Entry 6ZOC (X-ray diffraction, 2.89 A resolution); this record covers chains C and E of the 5 polymer chains in the assembly.

== Chain C ==
Molecule: Multidrug efflux pump subunit AcrB
Organism: Escherichia coli K-12
UniProt: P31224 (ACRB_ECOLI); numbering as in UniProt (aligned over 1-1049)
Sequence (1057 residues; numbered 1 to 1057; the number before each row is that of its first residue):
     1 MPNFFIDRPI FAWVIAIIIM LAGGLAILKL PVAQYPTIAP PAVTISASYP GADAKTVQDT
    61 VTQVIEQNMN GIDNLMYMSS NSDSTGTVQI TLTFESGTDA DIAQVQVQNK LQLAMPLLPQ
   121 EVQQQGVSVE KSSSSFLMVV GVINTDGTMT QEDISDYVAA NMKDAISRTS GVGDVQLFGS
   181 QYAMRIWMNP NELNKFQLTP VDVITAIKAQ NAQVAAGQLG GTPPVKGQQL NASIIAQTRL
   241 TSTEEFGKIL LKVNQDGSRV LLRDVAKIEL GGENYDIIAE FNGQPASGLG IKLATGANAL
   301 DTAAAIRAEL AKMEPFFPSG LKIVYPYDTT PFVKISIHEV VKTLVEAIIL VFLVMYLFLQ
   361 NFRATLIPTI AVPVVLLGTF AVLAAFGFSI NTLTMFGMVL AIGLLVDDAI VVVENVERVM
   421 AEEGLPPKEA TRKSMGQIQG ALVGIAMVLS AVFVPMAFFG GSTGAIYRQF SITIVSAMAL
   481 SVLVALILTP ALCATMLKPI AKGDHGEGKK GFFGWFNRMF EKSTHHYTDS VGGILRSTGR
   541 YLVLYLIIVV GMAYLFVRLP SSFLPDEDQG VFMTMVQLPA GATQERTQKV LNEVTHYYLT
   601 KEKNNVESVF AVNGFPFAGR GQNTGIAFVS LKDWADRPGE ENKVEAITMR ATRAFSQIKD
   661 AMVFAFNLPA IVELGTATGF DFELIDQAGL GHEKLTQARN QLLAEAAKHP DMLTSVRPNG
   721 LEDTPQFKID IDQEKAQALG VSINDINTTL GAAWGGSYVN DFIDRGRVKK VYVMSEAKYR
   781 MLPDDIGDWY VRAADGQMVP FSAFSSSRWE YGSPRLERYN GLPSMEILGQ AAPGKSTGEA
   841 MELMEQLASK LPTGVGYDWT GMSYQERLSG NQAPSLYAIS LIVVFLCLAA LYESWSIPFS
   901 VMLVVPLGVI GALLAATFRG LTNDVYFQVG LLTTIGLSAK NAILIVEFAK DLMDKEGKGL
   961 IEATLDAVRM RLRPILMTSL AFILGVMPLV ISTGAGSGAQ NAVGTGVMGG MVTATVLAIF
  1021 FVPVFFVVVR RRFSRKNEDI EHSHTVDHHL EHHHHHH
Not modelled in the structure: 1035-1057
Sequence notes: engineered mutation Pro-616 (Gly in P31224); expression tag (1050-1057)
Small-molecule neighbours:
  - tetradecane (C14): Val-454, Pro-455, Phe-458, Phe-459, Gly-460, Gln-872, Val-883
  - phosphatidylethanolamine (PTY): Ile-882, Phe-885, Leu-886, Glu-893, Ser-894, Trp-895, Ser-896, Arg-1030, Phe-1033
Reported in the primary citation:
  - mutagenesis - I38A, L393A, I466A, F563A, I671A, L674A: decreased growth in response to drugs with low molecular weight (LMW)
  - mutagenesis - F563A: decreased growth in response to fusidic acid (FUA)
  - mutagenesis - F563A: decreased growth in response to novobiocin
  - mutagenesis - F380A/F563A: decreased growth in response to FUA
  - mutagenesis - F380A/F563A: unchanged growth in response to doxorubicin
  - mutagenesis - G621P: unchanged growth in response to RFB
  - mutagenesis - T934A, L937A: decreased growth in response to erythromycin
  - mutagenesis - T934A, L937A: unchanged growth in response to Doxorubicin
  - mutagenesis - I38A, L393A, I466A, I671A, L674A: decreased growth in response to beta-lactams, linezolid, and phenicols
  - mutagenesis - F380A/F563A, F563A/L674A: abolished growth in response to DDM
  - mutagenesis - F380A/F563A, F563A: decreased growth in response to beta-lactams
  - mutagenesis - F563A: decreased growth in response to phenicols
  - mutagenesis - G621P: decreased growth in response to 3-FOR
  - catalytic residues: Asp-407, Asp-408, Lys-940 (citing earlier work)
  - mutagenesis - T934A, L937A: increased growth in response to beta-lactams
  - mutagenesis - T934A, L937A: increased growth in response to novobiocin
  - mutagenesis - A981C: unchanged growth in response to all the tested drugs

== Chain E ==
Molecule: Darpin
Organism: synthetic construct
Notes: antibody fragment or engineered binder
Sequence (169 residues; numbered 1 to 169; the number before each row is that of its first residue):
     1 MRGSHHHHHH GSDLGKKLLE AARAGRDDEV RILMANGADV NAADVVGWTP LHLAAYWGHL
    61 EIVEVLLKNG ADVNAYDTLG STPLHLAAHF GHLEIVEVLL KNGADVNAKD DNGITPLHLA
   121 ANRGHLEIVE VLLKYGADVN AQDKFGKTAF DISINNGNED LAEILQKLN
Not modelled in the structure: 1-12, 167-169

== How chain C and chain E interact ==
Contacting residue pairs (11; chain C residue first):
  Leu-230(C) with Val-45(E), hydrophobic; Val-46(E), hydrophobic
  Lys-248(C) with Asn-122(E); Asn-155(E); Asn-156(E), hydrogen bond
  Arg-259(C) with Asn-155(E), hydrogen bond
  Leu-261(C) with Asn-155(E)
  Arg-263(C) with Ile-154(E), hydrogen bond (side chain-backbone); Asn-155(E), hydrogen bond (side chain-backbone); Asn-156(E), hydrogen bond (side chain-backbone); Gly-157(E)
Also at the interface, not in a pair above, chain C (6 interface residues in all): Gln-229

== Overview ==
6 residues of chain C face 7 of chain E across their interface, with 5 hydrogen bonds. Among the polar pairs
are Lys-248(C)/Asn-156(E), Arg-259(C)/Asn-155(E) and Arg-263(C)/Ile-154(E). From the paper: catalytic residues
Asp-407(C), Asp-408(C) and Lys-940(C); I38A, L393A and I466A of chain C, among others, reduce growth in
response to drugs with low molecular weight (LMW); 12 substitutions were tested in all.
Chain C is Multidrug efflux pump subunit AcrB (Escherichia coli K-12) and chain E is Darpin (synthetic
construct); the structure, Erythromycin binding to the access pocket of AcrB-G616P L protomer and
3-formylrifamycin SV binding to the ..., was determined by X-ray diffraction, deposited together with 6ZO5,
6ZO6, 6ZO7, 6ZO8, 6ZO9, 6ZOA and 6 further entries.
